9N6C - chains A and H of the 7 polymer chains in the assembly; structure by electron microscopy, 2.99 A resolution.

== Chain A ==
Protein: AAA family ATPase
From: Escherichia coli
Notes: engineered mutation(s): N-terminal MWSHPQFEK, del native fMet
UniProtKB: A0AAD2V6K7 (A0AAD2V6K7_ECOLX); residue numbers follow UniProt; this construct covers 2-544
Sequence (552 residues; row label = number of the first residue in the row; numbers below 1 keep their minus sign (Met-7 is residue -7)):
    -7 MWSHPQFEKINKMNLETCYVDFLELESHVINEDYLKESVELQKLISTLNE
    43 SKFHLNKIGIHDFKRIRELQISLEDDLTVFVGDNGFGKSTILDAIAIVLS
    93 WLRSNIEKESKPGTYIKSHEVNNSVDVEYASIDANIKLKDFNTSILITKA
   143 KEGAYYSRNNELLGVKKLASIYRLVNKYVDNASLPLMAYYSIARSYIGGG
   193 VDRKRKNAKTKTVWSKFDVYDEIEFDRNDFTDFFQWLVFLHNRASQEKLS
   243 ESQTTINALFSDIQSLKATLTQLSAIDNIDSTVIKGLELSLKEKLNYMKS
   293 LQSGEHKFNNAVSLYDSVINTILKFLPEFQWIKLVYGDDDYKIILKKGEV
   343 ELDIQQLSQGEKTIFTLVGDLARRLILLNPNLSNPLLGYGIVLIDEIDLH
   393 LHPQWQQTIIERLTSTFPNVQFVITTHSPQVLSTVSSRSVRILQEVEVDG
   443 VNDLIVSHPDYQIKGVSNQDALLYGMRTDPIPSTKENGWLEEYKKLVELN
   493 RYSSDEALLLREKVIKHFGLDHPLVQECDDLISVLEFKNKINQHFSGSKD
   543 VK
Unresolved in the structure: -7 to 4, 198-202, 269-271, 438-544
Differences from the reference sequence: expression tag (-7 to 1); conflict Gly156 (Glu in A0AAD2V6K7)
Residues lining bound ligands: ATP (adenosine-5'-triphosphate): Lys339, Val342, Leu344, Gln348, Ser350, Gln351
What the authors report for this chain:
  - mutagenesis - R195E/K196E/R197E/K198E/K201E/K203E: decreased growth
  - catalytic residues: Asp387 (proposed by the authors, not directly observed)

== Chain H ==
Molecule: Retron IA msDNA
From: Escherichia coli
Sequence (92 nucleotides; numbered 1 to 92; the number before each row is that of its first residue):
     1 TAAAGACAGCGAAAGACACAGATTTCTCCTTCGCATATCTGCCCCGGGCA
    51 GGGATGCGAAGGAGAAATCTGTGTCTTTCGCAACCCTAAACC
Unresolved in the structure: 1-8, 39-49

== Interface between chain A and chain H ==
Contacting residue pairs (10; chain A residue first):
  Lys100(A) with DG73(H), phosphate contact
  Lys103(A) with DT72(H), salt bridge to the phosphate
  Tyr107(A) with DA14(H), sugar contact
  Asn151(A) with DA13(H), phosphate contact
  Asn152(A) with DA13(H), sugar contact; DA14(H), hydrogen bond to the phosphate
  Glu153(A) with DA13(H), phosphate contact
  Leu154(A) with DA13(H), hydrogen bond to the phosphate
  Leu155(A) with DA13(H), phosphate contact
  Lys158(A) with DA13(H), salt bridge to the phosphate

== Summary ==
Chain A and chain H form an interface of 9 and 4 residues respectively, with 2 hydrogen bonds and 2 salt
bridges. Polar pairs include Asn152(A)-DA14(H), Leu154(A)-DA13(H) and Lys103(A)-DT72(H). Chain A binds ATP.
From the paper: the catalytic residue Asp387(A); R195E/K196E/R197E/K198E/K201E/K203E of chain A reduce growth.
Chain A is AAA family ATPase and chain H is Retron IA msDNA, both from Escherichia coli; the structure,
Structure of the Retron IA Complex without the HNH Nuclease, was determined by electron microscopy (same
publication as 9N69 and 9N6B).
